Entry 8AP7 (electron microscopy, 2.70 A resolution); this record covers chains P and R of the 30 polymer chains in the assembly.

Chain P:
Name: subunit-b
Source organism: Trypanosoma brucei brucei
UniProtKB: C9ZLR9 (C9ZLR9_TRYB9); residues 1-105 here correspond to UniProt positions 65-169 (UniProt number = residue number + 64)
Chain sequence (105 residues; each row starts with the number of its first residue):
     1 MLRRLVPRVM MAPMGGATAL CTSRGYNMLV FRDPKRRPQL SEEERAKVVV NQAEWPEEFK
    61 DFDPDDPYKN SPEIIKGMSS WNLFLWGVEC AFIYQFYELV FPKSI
Not modelled in the structure: 1-25
Residues lining bound ligands:
  - 1,2-diacyl-sn-glycero-3-phosphocholine (PC1), molecule 1: Leu29, Val30, Phe31
  - 1,2-diacyl-sn-glycero-3-phosphocholine (PC1), molecule 2: Leu83, Trp86, Cys90, Ile93, Tyr94, Gln95, Tyr97, Glu98

Chain R:
Name: ATPEG4
Source organism: Trypanosoma brucei brucei
Chain sequence (62 residues; numbered 1 to 62; the number before each row is that of its first residue):
     1 MLLGGFVPRR FSQFNRDPCW MFFIFSVGFW LGEYPAMMIK YNARDLVYDP HRYVWSHHDD
    61 HH
Residues lining bound ligands:
  - 1,2-diacyl-sn-glycero-3-phosphocholine (PC1), molecule 1: Met1, Leu2, Phe23, Ser26, Trp30, Glu33, Tyr34, Met37
  - 1,2-diacyl-sn-glycero-3-phosphocholine (PC1), molecule 2: Pro18, Met21, Phe22, Phe25

Interface between chain P and chain R:
Residue-residue contacts (63; chain P residue first):
  Tyr26(P) with Val7(R), hydrogen bond (side chain-backbone); Pro8(R); Arg9(R)
  Met28(P) with Val7(R), hydrophobic; Pro8(R); Arg9(R)
  Phe31(P) with Val7(R); Trp20(R), hydrophobic
  Arg32(P) with Val7(R)
  Asp65(P) with Arg9(R), salt bridge
  Asp66(P) with Arg10(R), salt bridge; Gln13(R), hydrogen bond
  Tyr68(P) with Phe6(R), hydrophobic; Val7(R); Gln13(R); Arg16(R), hydrogen bond (backbone-side chain)
  Lys69(P) with Gln13(R); Arg16(R), hydrogen bond (backbone-side chain)
  Ser71(P) with Arg16(R), hydrogen bond (backbone-side chain)
  Pro72(P) with Arg16(R)
  Glu73(P) with Asn15(R), hydrogen bond
  Ile74(P) with Asn15(R), hydrogen bond (backbone-backbone); Arg16(R); Asp17(R); Pro18(R); Met21(R), hydrophobic
  Ile75(P) with Met21(R), hydrophobic
  Met78(P) with Asn15(R), hydrogen bond (backbone-side chain)
  Ser79(P) with Asn15(R)
  Ser80(P) with Phe11(R), hydrogen bond (side chain-backbone); Ser12(R), hydrogen bond (side chain-backbone); Phe14(R), hydrogen bond (side chain-backbone); Asn15(R), hydrogen bond (side chain-backbone)
  Trp81(P) with Phe11(R)
  Leu83(P) with Met21(R), hydrophobic; Ile24(R), hydrophobic; Phe25(R)
  Phe84(P) with Phe11(R), hydrophobic; Ile24(R); Val27(R), hydrophobic; Gly28(R); Leu31(R), hydrophobic
  Trp86(P) with Phe25(R), hydrophobic
  Gly87(P) with Phe25(R); Gly28(R); Phe29(R)
  Val88(P) with Gly28(R); Phe29(R)
  Cys90(P) with Phe25(R), hydrophobic; Phe29(R)
  Ala91(P) with Phe29(R); Gly32(R); Glu33(R)
  Phe92(P) with Gly32(R); Ala36(R), hydrophobic; Ile39(R), hydrophobic
  Gln95(P) with Glu33(R); Met37(R); Lys40(R), hydrogen bond (backbone-side chain); Tyr41(R)
  Phe96(P) with Ala36(R); Ile39(R), hydrophobic
  Glu98(P) with Lys40(R), salt bridge
Also at the interface, not in a pair above, chain P (34 interface residues in all): Val30, Asp33, Pro34, Asn70, Tyr94, Leu99
Also at the interface, not in a pair above, chain R (33 interface residues in all): Leu2, Leu3, Gly4, Gly5, Pro35

Summary:
34 residues of chain P and 33 residues of chain R are in contact; the contacts include 13 hydrogen bonds and 3
salt bridges. Polar pairs include Asp65(P)-Arg9(R), Asp66(P)-Arg10(R) and Glu98(P)-Lys40(R).
1,2-diacyl-sn-glycero-3-phosphocholine is bound between chain P and chain R.
Chain P is subunit-b and chain R is ATPEG4, both from Trypanosoma brucei brucei; the structure, membrane
region of the Trypanosoma brucei mitochondrial ATP synthase dimer, was determined by electron microscopy,
deposited together with 8AP6, 8AP8, 8AP9, 8APA, 8APB, 8APC and 7 further entries.
